Entry 1PQ1 (X-ray diffraction, 1.65 A resolution); this record covers chains A and B.

== Chain A ==
Protein: Apoptosis regulator Bcl-X
Source organism: Mus musculus
Notes: fragment: bim
UniProt: Q64373 (BCLX_MOUSE); numbering as in UniProt (aligned over 1-196)
Chain sequence (196 residues; each row starts with the number of its first residue):
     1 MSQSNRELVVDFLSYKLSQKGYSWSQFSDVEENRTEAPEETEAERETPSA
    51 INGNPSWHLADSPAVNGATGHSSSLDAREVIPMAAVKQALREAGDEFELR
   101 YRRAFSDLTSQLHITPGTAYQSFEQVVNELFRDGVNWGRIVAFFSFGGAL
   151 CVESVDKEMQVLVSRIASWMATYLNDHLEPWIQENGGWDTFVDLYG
Unresolved in the structure: 29-77
Swiss-Prot annotation at these positions:
  - motif: Ser-4 to Trp-24 (BH4), Val-86 to Arg-100 (BH3), Glu-129 to Gly-148 (BH1), Pro-180 to Tyr-195 (BH2)
  - modified residue (Phosphoserine): Ser-49, Ser-62
From the paper describing this entry:
  - conformationally variable residues (helix shift): Ala-104

== Chain B ==
Protein: BCL2-like protein 11
Source organism: Mus musculus
UniProt: O54918 (BIM_MOUSE); residue numbers follow UniProt; this construct covers 83-115
Chain sequence (33 residues; row label = number of the first residue in the row):
    83 DLRPEIRIAQELRRIGDEFNETYTRRVFANDYR

== Chain A / chain B interface ==
Contacting residue pairs (44):
  Ala-93(A) / Phe-101(B)
  Glu-96(A) / Phe-101(B)
  Glu-96(A) / Tyr-105(B)  hydrogen bond
  Phe-97(A) / Ile-97(B)  hydrophobic
  Phe-97(A) / Phe-101(B)  hydrophobic
  Arg-100(A) / Phe-101(B)
  Arg-100(A) / Thr-104(B)
  Tyr-101(A) / Ile-97(B)  hydrophobic
  Tyr-101(A) / Glu-100(B)  hydrogen bond
  Phe-105(A) / Leu-94(B)  hydrophobic
  Gln-111(A) / Pro-86(B)
  Gln-111(A) / Arg-89(B)  hydrogen bond
  Gln-111(A) / Ile-90(B)
  Leu-112(A) / Pro-86(B)  hydrophobic
  Leu-112(A) / Glu-87(B)
  Leu-112(A) / Ile-90(B)  hydrophobic
  Ser-122(A) / Glu-87(B)  hydrogen bond
  Gln-125(A) / Arg-85(B)  hydrogen bond
  Gln-125(A) / Glu-87(B)
  Val-126(A) / Glu-87(B)
  Val-126(A) / Ala-91(B)
  Val-126(A) / Leu-94(B)  hydrophobic
  Glu-129(A) / Ala-91(B)
  Glu-129(A) / Gln-92(B)  hydrogen bond
  Glu-129(A) / Arg-95(B)  salt bridge
  Leu-130(A) / Leu-94(B)
  Leu-130(A) / Arg-95(B)
  Arg-132(A) / Arg-95(B)
  Asp-133(A) / Arg-95(B)  salt bridge
  Asn-136(A) / Asp-99(B)  hydrogen bond
  Asn-136(A) / Asn-102(B)
  Trp-137(A) / Asn-102(B)
  Gly-138(A) / Gly-98(B)
  Gly-138(A) / Asn-102(B)  hydrogen bond (backbone-side chain)
  Arg-139(A) / Arg-95(B)
  Arg-139(A) / Gly-98(B)
  Arg-139(A) / Asp-99(B)  salt bridge
  Ala-142(A) / Leu-94(B)
  Phe-146(A) / Leu-94(B)  hydrophobic
  Leu-194(A) / Tyr-105(B)
  Leu-194(A) / Val-109(B)  hydrophobic
  Tyr-195(A) / Phe-101(B)  hydrophobic
  Tyr-195(A) / Asn-102(B)  hydrogen bond
  Tyr-195(A) / Tyr-105(B)  hydrophobic
Also at the interface, not in a pair above, chain A (26 interface residues in all): Ala-104, Leu-108, Val-141
Also at the interface, not in a pair above, chain B (21 interface residues in all): Ile-88, Glu-93, Arg-108
Interface features reported in the paper:
  - interface residues, chain A: Leu-194(A), Tyr-195(A)
  - interface residues, chain B: Leu-94(B), Ile-97(B), Phe-101(B), Asn-102(B), Tyr-105(B)

== Overview ==
The interface between chain A and chain B involves 26 residues on one side and 21 on the other; the contacts
include 9 hydrogen bonds and 3 salt bridges. Polar contacts include Glu-129(A)/Arg-95(B), Asp-133(A)/Arg-95(B)
and Arg-139(A)/Asp-99(B). From the paper: interface residues Leu-194(A), Tyr-195(A) and Leu-94(B) among
others; conformational variability at Ala-104(A).
Chain A is Apoptosis regulator Bcl-X and chain B is BCL2-like protein 11, both from Mus musculus; the
structure, Crystal structure of Bcl-xl/Bim, was determined by X-ray diffraction, deposited together with 1PQ0.
